PDB entry 3TDI | X-ray diffraction, 2.30 A resolution | chains B and A of the 3 polymer chains in the assembly

# Chain B (and A)
Name: Defective in cullin neddylation protein 1
Source organism: Saccharomyces cerevisiae
Notes: chain A of this document is another copy of the same molecule, construct and numbering; everything in this record applies to it too
UniProtKB: Q12395 (DCN1_YEAST); residues 70-269 here = UniProt positions 70-269
Chain sequence (202 residues; numbered 68 to 269; the number before each row is that of its first residue):
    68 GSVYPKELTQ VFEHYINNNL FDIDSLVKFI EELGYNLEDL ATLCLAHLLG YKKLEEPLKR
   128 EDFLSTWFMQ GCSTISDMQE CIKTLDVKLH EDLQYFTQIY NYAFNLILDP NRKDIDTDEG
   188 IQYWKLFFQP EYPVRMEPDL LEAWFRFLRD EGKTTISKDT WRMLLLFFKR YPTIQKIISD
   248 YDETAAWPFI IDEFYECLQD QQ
Disordered / not traced: 68, 269 (chain A: fully traced)
Differences from the reference sequence: expression tag (68-69)
Reported in the primary citation:
  - mutagenesis - L110D, L173D: increased catalytic activity on yUbc12Met
  - mutagenesis - Y190A: increased catalytic activity on unacetylated yUbc12
  - mutagenesis - Y190A: increased catalytic activity
  - mutagenesis - Y190A: increased catalytic activity (lack of NatC activity)

# Interface between chain B and chain A
Pairs across the interface - 33 pairs, chain B then chain A:
  Ser69(B) - Arg237(A)  hydrogen bond (backbone-side chain)
  Ser69(B) - Asp247(A)
  Val70(B) - Arg237(A)  hydrogen bond (backbone-side chain)
  Tyr71(B) - Leu233(A)
  His114(B) - Gln161(A)  hydrogen bond (backbone-side chain)
  Leu115(B) - Gln161(A)
  Glu128(B) - Leu233(A)
  Ser132(B) - Leu233(A)
  Phe135(B) - Leu233(A)  hydrophobic
  Phe135(B) - Lys236(A)
  Phe135(B) - Arg237(A)
  Met136(B) - Leu160(A)
  Met136(B) - Lys236(A)  hydrogen bond (backbone-side chain)
  Lys155(B) - Asp159(A)  salt bridge
  Gln165(B) - Lys155(A)
  Arg229(B) - Met136(A)
  Met230(B) - Phe135(A)  hydrophobic
  Met230(B) - Met136(A)  hydrophobic
  Leu233(B) - Phe135(A)
  Leu233(B) - Met136(A)  hydrophobic
  Arg237(B) - Phe135(A)  hydrogen bond (side chain-backbone)
  Arg237(B) - Gly138(A)
  Glu250(B) - Gly68(A)  hydrogen bond (backbone-backbone)
  Thr251(B) - Ser69(A)  hydrogen bond (backbone-backbone)
  Thr251(B) - Val70(A)  hydrogen bond (backbone-backbone)
  Ala252(B) - Gly68(A)  hydrogen bond (backbone-backbone)
  Ala252(B) - Ser69(A)  hydrogen bond (backbone-backbone)
  Ala252(B) - Val70(A)
  Ala253(B) - Gly68(A)
  Ala253(B) - Val70(A)  hydrogen bond (backbone-backbone)
  Ala253(B) - Tyr71(A)  hydrophobic
  Trp254(B) - Gly68(A)  hydrogen bond (backbone-backbone)
  Asp259(B) - Gly68(A)  hydrogen bond (side chain-backbone)
Other interface residues (no listed pair), chain B (23 interface residues in all): Gly138, Gln161
Other interface residues (no listed pair), chain A (22 interface residues in all): Gln137, Val201, Met230, Leu232, Tyr238, Ala252, Trp254

# Overview
Chain B and chain A form an interface of 23 and 22 residues respectively, with 13 hydrogen bonds and 1 salt
bridge. Polar pairs include Lys155(B)-Asp159(A), Ser69(B)-Arg237(A) and Val70(B)-Arg237(A). From the paper:
L110D and L173D of chain B increase catalytic activity on yUbc12Met; Y190A of chain B increases catalytic
activity on unacetylated yUbc12.
Chain B and chain A are both Defective in cullin neddylation protein 1 (Saccharomyces cerevisiae); the
structure, yeast Cul1WHB-Dcn1P acetylated Ubc12N complex, was determined by X-ray diffraction.
